PDB entry 2WSF | X-ray diffraction, 3.48 A resolution | chains B and F of the 18 polymer chains in the assembly

[Chain B]
Molecule: Photosystem I P700 chlorophyll A apoprotein A2
Source organism: Pisum sativum
UniProt: P05311 (PSAB_PEA); residues 1-734 here = UniProt positions 1-734
Amino-acid sequence (734 residues; row label = number of the first residue in the row):
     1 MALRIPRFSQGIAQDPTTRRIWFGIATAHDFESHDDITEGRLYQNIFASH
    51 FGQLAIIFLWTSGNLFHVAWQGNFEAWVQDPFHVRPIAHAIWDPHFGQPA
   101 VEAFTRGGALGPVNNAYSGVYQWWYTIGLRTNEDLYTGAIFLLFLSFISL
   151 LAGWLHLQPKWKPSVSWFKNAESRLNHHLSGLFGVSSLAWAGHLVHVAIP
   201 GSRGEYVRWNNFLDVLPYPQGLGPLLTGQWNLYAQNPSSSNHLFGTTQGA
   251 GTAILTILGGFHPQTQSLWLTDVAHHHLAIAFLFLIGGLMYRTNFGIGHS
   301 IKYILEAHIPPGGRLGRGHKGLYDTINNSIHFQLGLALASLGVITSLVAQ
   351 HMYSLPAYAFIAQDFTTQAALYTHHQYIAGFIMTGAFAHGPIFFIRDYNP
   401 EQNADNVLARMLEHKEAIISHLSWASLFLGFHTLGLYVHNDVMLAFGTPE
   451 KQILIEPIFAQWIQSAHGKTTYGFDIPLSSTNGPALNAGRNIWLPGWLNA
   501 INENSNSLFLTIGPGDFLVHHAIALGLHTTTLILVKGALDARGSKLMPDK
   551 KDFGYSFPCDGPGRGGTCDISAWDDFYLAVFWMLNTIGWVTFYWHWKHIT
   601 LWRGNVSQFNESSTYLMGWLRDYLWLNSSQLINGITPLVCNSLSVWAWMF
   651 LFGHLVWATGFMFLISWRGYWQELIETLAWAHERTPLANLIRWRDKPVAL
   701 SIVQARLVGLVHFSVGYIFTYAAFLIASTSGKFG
Unresolved in the structure: 1
UniProt features mapped onto this chain:
  - binding site ([4Fe-4S] cluster): Cys559, Cys568
  - binding site (chlorophyll a): His654, Met662, Tyr670
  - binding site (phylloquinone): Trp671
Ion coordination: chlorophyll a Mg near Asp93 (its only coordinating residue here); 4Fe-4S cluster Fe: Cys559, Cys568 (shared with 2 residues of chain A)
Residues lining bound ligands:
  - beta-carotene (BCR), molecule 1: Ile21, Ile25, Ile691
  - beta-carotene (BCR), molecule 2: Ile57, Phe58, Trp60, Gly181, Leu182, Val185
  - beta-carotene (BCR), molecule 3: Leu65, Trp123, Phe141, Leu142, Trp190, Phe212
  - beta-carotene (BCR), molecule 4: Leu188, Ala281, Phe282, Leu285, Leu289
  - beta-carotene (BCR), molecule 5: Phe332, Gly335, Leu336, Val343, Met383, Ala386, Phe387, Gly390, Phe393, Phe394, Ala538
  - beta-carotene (BCR), molecule 6: Val645, Trp648, Met649, Phe652, Trp671, Phe719
  - chlorophyll a (CLA), molecule 1: Phe8, Gly24, Ile25, Ala28, His29, Phe31, His34, Ser49, Gly52, Gln53
  - chlorophyll a (CLA), molecule 2: Thr18, Ile21, Trp22, Ile675, Ala679, His682, Arg692, Trp693, Arg694, Asp695, Pro697, Val698, Leu700
  - chlorophyll a (CLA), molecule 3: Trp22, Phe652, Leu655, Val656, Thr659, Met662, Phe663, Leu700, Val708, Val711, His712, Val715
  - chlorophyll a (CLA), molecule 4: Ile25, Ala26, His29, Asp30, Glu32, Leu334, Leu338, Phe381, Ile382, Thr384, Gly385, His389, Ile392, Arg396, Tyr555, Trp573, Phe576, Leu707, Val711
  - chlorophyll a (CLA), molecule 5: His29, Phe31, Leu42, Ile46, Ser49, His50, Gln53, Leu54, Arg174, His178, Ile330, Gln333, Leu334, Ala337, Leu338, Leu341
  - chlorophyll a (CLA), molecule 6: His29, Ile56, Ile57, Trp60, Ile378, Phe381, Ile382
  - chlorophyll a (CLA), molecule 7: Phe47, Phe51, Ile148, Leu151, Ala152, Leu155, His156, Trp161, Lys162, Ser164, Trp167
  - chlorophyll a (CLA), molecule 8: Phe47, His50, Phe51, Leu54, Trp123, Trp167, Phe168, Arg174, His177, His178, Gly181, Leu182, Phe183, Ile344, Tyr358
  - chlorophyll a (CLA), molecule 9: Ile57, Phe58, Trp60, Thr61, Ser118, Gly119, Val120, Trp123, Val185, Ser186, Ala189, Leu341, Ile344, Thr345, Val348, Met352, Tyr358, Leu371, His374, His375, Ile378
  - chlorophyll a (CLA), molecule 10: Leu59, Ser62, Gly63, Phe66, His67, His89, Ala90, Trp92, Leu143
  - chlorophyll a (CLA), molecule 11: Trp60, Asn64, Val68, Ala88, His89, Asn114, Asn115, Ala116, Tyr117, Ser118, Val645, Trp646, Met649, Phe719
  - chlorophyll a (CLA), molecule 12: Trp60, Asn64, Tyr117, Ser118, Ala370, Leu371, Thr373, His374, Tyr377, Ile378, Phe381, Trp646, Ile718, Phe719, Ala722, Leu725, Ile726
  - chlorophyll a (CLA), molecule 13: Ile91, Asp93, His95, Phe96, Val645, Trp648
  - chlorophyll a (CLA), molecule 14: Trp123, Phe183, Ser186, Ser187, Trp190, Leu194, Leu268, Val273, His276, His277, Ile280, Ala357, Tyr358
  - chlorophyll a (CLA), molecule 15: Leu129, Thr137, Phe141, Leu145, Ala189, Trp190, His193, His196, Val197, Val207, Phe212
  - chlorophyll a (CLA), molecule 16: Trp167, Asn170, Ser173, His177, Thr293, Asn294, Phe295
  - chlorophyll a (CLA), molecule 17: Ala171, Arg174, Leu175, His178, Leu179, Phe183, Ile301, Leu305, Tyr323, Ile326, Asn327, Leu336, Ala337, Ser340, Ile344
  - chlorophyll a (CLA), molecule 18: Leu175, Leu179, Leu283, Phe284, Met290, Tyr291, Ile301, Ile304, Leu305
  - chlorophyll a (CLA), molecule 19: Asn176, His177, Ser180, Gly181, Val185, Leu285, Leu289, Tyr291, Arg292, Thr293, Phe295, Ile297
  - chlorophyll a (CLA), molecule 20: Leu188, Ala189, Ala191, Gly192, Val195, His196, Phe212, Val215, Leu216, Pro217, Gly221, Leu222, Ile254, Leu278
  - chlorophyll a (CLA), molecule 21: Leu225, Trp230, Asn231, Tyr233, Leu255, His275, Leu278, Ala279, Phe282, Leu283, Trp493
  - chlorophyll a (CLA), molecule 22: Thr256, Ile257, Leu268, Asp272, Val273, His275, His276, Ala279, Ile280, Leu283, His351, Leu355
  - chlorophyll a (CLA), molecule 23: Ile286, Gly287, Leu289, Met290, Ile297, Gly298, His299, Ile304
  - chlorophyll a (CLA), molecule 24: Met290, His299, Tyr303, Ile304, His308, Pro310
  - chlorophyll a (CLA), molecule 25: Ile304, Leu305, His308, Pro310, Pro311, Leu322, Val407, Leu408, Met411
  - chlorophyll a (CLA), molecule 26: Pro310, Pro311, Gly312, Arg314, Leu315
  - chlorophyll a (CLA), molecule 27: Arg317, Val407, Arg410, Met411, His414, Ile418, His421
  - chlorophyll a (CLA), molecule 28: Leu336, Ser340, Val343, Ile344, Leu347, Gln350, His351, Tyr353, Ser354, Leu355, Phe509
  - chlorophyll a (CLA), molecule 29: Val343, Ser346, Gln350, Gln376, Met383, Phe387, Leu527, Thr530, Thr531, Leu534, Met583, Thr586, Ile587, Val590
  - chlorophyll a (CLA), molecule 30: Ser346, Gln350, Tyr353, Tyr372, Gln376, Phe459, Ala460, Ile463, Gln464, Phe509, Leu510, Ile512, His520, Ile523, Val590, Tyr593, Trp594, Lys597, His598
  - chlorophyll a (CLA), molecule 31: Tyr377, Thr433, Leu434, Tyr437, Ala522, Asn585, Trp589, Phe592, Leu616, Trp619, Leu620, Leu624, Ser628, Phe650, His654, Trp657, Phe713, Tyr717, Thr720, Tyr721, Phe724
  - chlorophyll a (CLA), molecule 32: Ala417, His421, Trp424
  - chlorophyll a (CLA), molecule 33: Ser420, His421, Ser423, Trp424, Leu427
  - chlorophyll a (CLA), molecule 34: His421, Leu422, Trp424, Ala524, Leu527, His528, Thr531
  - chlorophyll a (CLA), molecule 35: Ser423, Ser426, Leu427, Gly430, Phe431, Leu434, Leu525, Thr529, Leu532, Ile533, Leu578, Phe581, Trp582
  - chlorophyll a (CLA), molecule 36: Trp424, Leu427, Phe428, Phe431, His432
  - chlorophyll a (CLA), molecule 37: Trp424, Phe428, Leu429, Ile455, Glu456, Pro457, Ile458, Phe459, Ala460, Asp516, Phe517, His520, His521, Ala524, His528
  - chlorophyll a (CLA), molecule 38: Phe431, His432, Leu434, Gly435, Leu436, Val438, His439, Val442, Met443, Lys451
  - chlorophyll a (CLA), molecule 39: Tyr437, Val438, Asp441, Phe581, Trp582, Leu584, Asn585, Trp589, Leu616, Trp657, Phe713
  - chlorophyll a (CLA), molecule 40: Ile458, Phe459, Trp462
  - chlorophyll a (CLA), molecule 41: Trp462, Ile463, Ala466, His467, Leu498, Phe509
  - chlorophyll a (CLA), molecule 42: Leu486, Ala488, Gly489, Trp493, Leu494
  - chlorophyll a (CLA), molecule 43: Leu620, Leu624, Trp625
  - chlorophyll a (CLA), molecule 44: Trp648, Leu651, Phe652, His654, Leu655, Trp657, Ala658
  - chlorophyll a (CLA), molecule 45: Leu655, Ala658, Thr659, Phe661, Met662, Ile665, Ser666, Tyr670, Trp671
  - chlorophyll a (CLA), molecule 46: Leu678, Ala681, His682, Thr685, Ala688, Ile691
  - chlorophyll a (CLA), molecule 47: Trp680, Arg684, Thr685, Pro686
  - phylloquinone (PQN): Trp22, Ile25, Met662, Phe663, Ser666, Trp667, Arg668, Trp671, Ala699, Leu700, Ser701, Ala705
  - 4Fe-4S cluster (SF4): Cys559, Asp560, Pro562, Thr567, Cys568, Trp667, Ile702

[Chain F]
Molecule: Photosystem I reaction center subunit III, chloroplastic
Source organism: Spinacia oleracea
UniProt: P12355 (PSAF_SPIOL); residues -76 to 154 here correspond to UniProt positions 1-231 (UniProt number = residue number + 77)
Amino-acid sequence (231 residues; each row starts with the number of its first residue; numbers below 1 keep their minus sign (Met-76 is residue -76)):
   -76 MSFTIPTNLYKPLATKPKHLSSSSFAPRSKIVCQQENDQQQPKKLELAKV
   -26 GANAAAALALSSVLLSSWSVAPDAAMADIAGLTPCKESKQFAKREKQALK
    24 KLQASLKLYADDSAPALAIKATMEKTKKRFDNYGKYGLLCGSDGLPHLIV
    74 SGDQRHWGEFITPGILFLYIAGWIGWVGRSYLIAIRDEKKPTQKEIIIDV
   124 PLASSLLFRGFSWPVAAYRELLNGELVDNNF
Unresolved in the structure: -76 to 0
Residues lining bound ligands:
  - beta-carotene (BCR), molecule 1: Pro86, Leu89, Phe90, Ile93, Ala94
  - beta-carotene (BCR), molecule 2: Gly95, Gly98, Trp99, Leu144
  - chlorophyll a (CLA), molecule 1: Ser74, Gly75, Trp80, Ile84, Thr85
  - chlorophyll a (CLA), molecule 2: Phe83, Pro86, Phe90, Leu91, Ala94, Gly95, Ile97, Gly98
  - chlorophyll a (CLA), molecule 3: Phe83, Ile84, Leu91
  - chlorophyll a (CLA), molecule 4: Ile93, Trp96, Ile97, Val100, Leu125
  - chlorophyll a (CLA), molecule 5: Ile97, Gly98, Val100, Gly101, Tyr104, Leu125, Ala126
  - chlorophyll a (CLA), molecule 6: Tyr104, Leu105, Glu118, Ile121, Leu125

[How chain B and chain F interact]
Residue-residue contacts (18):
  Pro449(B) - Leu68(F)
  Glu450(B) - Phe14(F)
  Glu450(B) - Tyr56(F)  hydrogen bond
  Glu450(B) - Leu68(F)
  Ile453(B) - Leu71(F)  hydrophobic
  Leu454(B) - Leu68(F)  hydrophobic
  Leu454(B) - Pro69(F)
  Leu454(B) - His70(F)
  Leu454(B) - Leu71(F)  hydrogen bond (backbone-backbone)
  Ile455(B) - Leu71(F)
  Glu456(B) - His70(F)  salt bridge
  Glu456(B) - Leu71(F)  hydrogen bond (backbone-backbone)
  Ile458(B) - Ile72(F)
  Ile458(B) - Ser74(F)
  Gln461(B) - Ala3(F)
  Tyr472(B) - Ala3(F)  hydrogen bond (side chain-backbone)
  Pro514(B) - His70(F)
  Glu611(B) - Asp66(F)
Interface residues without a listed pair, chain B (12 interface residues in all): Phe474
Interface residues without a listed pair, chain F (13 interface residues in all): Ile2, Gly4, Phe83

[Overview]
Chain B and chain F form an interface of 12 and 13 residues respectively; the contacts include 4 hydrogen
bonds and 1 salt bridge. Polar pairs include Glu456(B)-His70(F), Glu450(B)-Tyr56(F) and Tyr472(B)-Ala3(F). 4
chlorophyll a molecules are bound between chain B and chain F.
Here chain B is Photosystem I P700 chlorophyll A apoprotein A2 (Pisum sativum) and chain F is Photosystem I
reaction center subunit III, chloroplastic (Spinacia oleracea). Entry 2WSF (Improved Model of Plant
Photosystem I) was determined by X-ray diffraction together with 3LW5, 2WSC and 2WSE from the same study.
